PDB entry 3JRH | X-ray diffraction, 2.88 A resolution | chains A and B of the 4 polymer chains in the assembly

Chain A (and B):
Name: DNA-binding protein fis
From: Escherichia coli
Notes: chain B of this document is another copy of the same molecule, construct and numbering; everything in this record applies to it too
Reference sequence: P0A6R3 (FIS_ECOLI); numbering as in UniProt (aligned over 1-98)
Amino-acid sequence (98 residues; row label = number of the first residue in the row):
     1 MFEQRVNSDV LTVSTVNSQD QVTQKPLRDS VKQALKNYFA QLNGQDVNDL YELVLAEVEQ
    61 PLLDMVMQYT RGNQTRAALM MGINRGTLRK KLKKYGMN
Not modelled in the structure: 1-7 (chain B: fully traced)
UniProt features mapped onto this chain:
  - DNA-binding region: Gln-74 to Lys-93 (H-T-H motif)
  - region: Asn-17 to Gly-44 (Required for the stimulation of HIN-mediated recombination)

How chain A and chain B interact:
Residue-residue contacts (87):
  Val-10(A) / Tyr-38(B)
  Val-10(A) / Leu-53(B)  hydrophobic
  Leu-11(A) / Leu-53(B)
  Leu-11(A) / Glu-57(B)
  Thr-12(A) / Ala-34(B)
  Thr-12(A) / Asn-37(B)
  Val-13(A) / Ser-30(B)
  Val-13(A) / Gln-33(B)
  Ser-14(A) / Gln-33(B)  hydrogen bond
  Gln-24(A) / Asn-37(B)
  Pro-26(A) / Glu-57(B)
  Leu-27(A) / Ser-30(B)
  Leu-27(A) / Val-31(B)
  Leu-27(A) / Glu-57(B)
  Arg-28(A) / Glu-57(B)  salt bridge
  Arg-28(A) / Gln-60(B)
  Arg-28(A) / Pro-61(B)
  Ser-30(A) / Val-13(B)
  Ser-30(A) / Leu-27(B)
  Ser-30(A) / Ser-30(B)
  Val-31(A) / Val-58(B)  hydrophobic
  Lys-32(A) / Asp-64(B)  salt bridge
  Lys-32(A) / Met-65(B)
  Gln-33(A) / Val-13(B)
  Gln-33(A) / Ser-14(B)  hydrogen bond
  Ala-34(A) / Leu-11(B)  hydrophobic
  Ala-34(A) / Thr-12(B)
  Ala-34(A) / Leu-27(B)  hydrophobic
  Leu-35(A) / Pro-61(B)
  Leu-35(A) / Leu-62(B)  hydrophobic
  Lys-36(A) / Met-65(B)
  Tyr-38(A) / Val-10(B)  hydrophobic
  Tyr-38(A) / Leu-11(B)  hydrophobic
  Phe-39(A) / Met-65(B)  hydrophobic
  Phe-39(A) / Tyr-69(B)  hydrophobic
  Phe-39(A) / Met-80(B)  hydrophobic
  Gln-41(A) / Arg-5(B)
  Val-47(A) / Met-80(B)
  Asn-48(A) / Leu-79(B)
  Asn-48(A) / Met-80(B)
  Asn-48(A) / Gly-82(B)
  Asp-49(A) / Met-80(B)
  Asp-49(A) / Met-81(B)
  Leu-50(A) / Val-66(B)  hydrophobic
  Leu-50(A) / Met-80(B)  hydrogen bond (backbone-backbone)
  Leu-50(A) / Met-81(B)
  Tyr-51(A) / Leu-55(B)
  Tyr-51(A) / Glu-59(B)  hydrogen bond
  Tyr-51(A) / Met-81(B)  hydrogen bond (backbone-backbone)
  Tyr-51(A) / Ile-83(B)  hydrophobic
  Tyr-51(A) / Lys-91(B)
  Val-54(A) / Leu-11(B)  hydrophobic
  Val-54(A) / Val-58(B)  hydrophobic
  Leu-55(A) / Tyr-51(B)
  Leu-55(A) / Leu-55(B)  hydrophobic
  Glu-57(A) / Asn-7(B)
  Glu-57(A) / Ser-8(B)
  Glu-57(A) / Arg-28(B)  salt bridge
  Val-58(A) / Val-54(B)  hydrophobic
  Val-58(A) / Val-58(B)  hydrophobic
  Glu-59(A) / Tyr-51(B)  hydrogen bond
  Gln-60(A) / Arg-28(B)  hydrogen bond
  Pro-61(A) / Arg-28(B)
  Pro-61(A) / Val-31(B)  hydrophobic
  Pro-61(A) / Leu-35(B)
  Leu-62(A) / Leu-35(B)  hydrophobic
  Leu-62(A) / Val-54(B)  hydrophobic
  Asp-64(A) / Lys-32(B)  salt bridge
  Met-65(A) / Lys-32(B)
  Met-65(A) / Lys-36(B)
  Met-65(A) / Phe-39(B)  hydrophobic
  Val-66(A) / Leu-50(B)  hydrophobic
  Tyr-69(A) / Leu-42(B)
  Leu-79(A) / Val-47(B)
  Leu-79(A) / Asn-48(B)
  Met-80(A) / Phe-39(B)  hydrophobic
  Met-80(A) / Val-47(B)
  Met-80(A) / Asn-48(B)
  Met-80(A) / Asp-49(B)  hydrogen bond (backbone-backbone)
  Met-80(A) / Leu-50(B)  hydrogen bond (backbone-backbone)
  Met-81(A) / Asn-48(B)
  Met-81(A) / Asp-49(B)
  Met-81(A) / Leu-50(B)  hydrogen bond (backbone-backbone)
  Met-81(A) / Tyr-51(B)  hydrogen bond (backbone-backbone)
  Gly-82(A) / Asn-48(B)  hydrogen bond (backbone-backbone)
  Ile-83(A) / Tyr-51(B)  hydrophobic
  Lys-91(A) / Tyr-51(B)
Also at the interface, not in a pair above, chain A (46 interface residues in all): Asn-37, Gly-44, Glu-52, Leu-53
Also at the interface, not in a pair above, chain B (48 interface residues in all): Gln-24, Glu-52, Gln-68

In short:
46 residues of chain A face 48 of chain B across their interface; the contacts include 12 hydrogen bonds and 4
salt bridges. Polar pairs include Arg-28(A)/Glu-57(B), Lys-32(A)/Asp-64(B) and Ser-14(A)/Gln-33(B).
Chain A and chain B are both DNA-binding protein fis (Escherichia coli); the structure, Crystal structure of
Fis bound to 27 bp non consensus sequence DNA F21, was determined by X-ray diffraction together with 3IV5,
3JR9, 3JRA, 3JRB, 3JRC, 3JRD and 4 further entries from the same study.
